Entry 9EM7 (electron microscopy, 3.60 A resolution); this record covers chains B and G of the 8 polymer chains in the assembly.

== Chain B (and G) ==
Molecule: Slr0869 protein
Source organism: Synechocystis sp. PCC 6803
Notes: chain G of this document is another copy of the same molecule, construct and numbering; everything in this record applies to it too
UniProt: P73765 (P73765_SYNY3); residues 1-812 here = UniProt positions 1-812
Amino-acid sequence (820 residues; row label = number of the first residue in the row):
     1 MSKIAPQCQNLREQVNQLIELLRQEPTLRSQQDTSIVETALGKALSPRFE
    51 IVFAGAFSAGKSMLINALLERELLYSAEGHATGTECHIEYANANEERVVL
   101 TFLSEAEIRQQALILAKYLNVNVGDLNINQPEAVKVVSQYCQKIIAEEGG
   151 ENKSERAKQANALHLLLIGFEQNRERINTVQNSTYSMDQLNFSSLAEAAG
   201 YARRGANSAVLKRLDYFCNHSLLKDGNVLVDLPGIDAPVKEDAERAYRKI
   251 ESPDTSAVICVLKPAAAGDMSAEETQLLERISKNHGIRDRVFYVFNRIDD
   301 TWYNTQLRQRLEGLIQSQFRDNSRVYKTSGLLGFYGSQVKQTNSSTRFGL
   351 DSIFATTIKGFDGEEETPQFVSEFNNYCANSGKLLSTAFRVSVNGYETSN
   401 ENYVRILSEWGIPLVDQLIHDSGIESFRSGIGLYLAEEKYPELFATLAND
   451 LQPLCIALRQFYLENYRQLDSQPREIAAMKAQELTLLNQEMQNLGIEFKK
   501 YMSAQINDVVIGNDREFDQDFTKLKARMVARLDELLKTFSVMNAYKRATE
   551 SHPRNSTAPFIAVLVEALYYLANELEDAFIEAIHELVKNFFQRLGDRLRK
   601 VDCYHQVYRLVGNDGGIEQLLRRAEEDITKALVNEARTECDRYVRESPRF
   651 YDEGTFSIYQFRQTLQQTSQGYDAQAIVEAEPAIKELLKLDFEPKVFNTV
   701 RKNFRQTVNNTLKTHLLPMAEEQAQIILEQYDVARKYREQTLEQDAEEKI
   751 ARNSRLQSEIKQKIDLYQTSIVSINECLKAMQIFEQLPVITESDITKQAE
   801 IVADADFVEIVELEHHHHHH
Disordered / not traced: 1, 794-820
Sequence notes: expression tag (813-820)

== Interface between chain B and chain G ==
Pairs across the interface - 29 pairs, chain B then chain G:
  Ala631(B) - Asn634(G)
  Asn634(B) - Ala631(G)
  Asn634(B) - Glu635(G)
  Asn634(B) - Thr711(G)  hydrogen bond
  Asn634(B) - His715(G)
  Glu635(B) - Asn634(G)
  Glu635(B) - Glu635(G)
  Glu635(B) - Thr638(G)  hydrogen bond
  Arg637(B) - Asn710(G)
  Arg637(B) - Thr714(G)  hydrogen bond
  Thr638(B) - Glu635(G)  hydrogen bond
  Thr638(B) - Asn710(G)
  Thr638(B) - Thr711(G)
  Asp641(B) - Gln706(G)  hydrogen bond
  Asp641(B) - Asn710(G)  hydrogen bond
  Arg642(B) - Asn703(G)
  Arg642(B) - Gln706(G)
  Arg642(B) - Thr707(G)
  Asn703(B) - Arg642(G)
  Gln706(B) - Asp641(G)  hydrogen bond
  Gln706(B) - Arg642(G)
  Thr707(B) - Arg642(G)
  Asn710(B) - Arg637(G)
  Asn710(B) - Thr638(G)
  Asn710(B) - Asp641(G)  hydrogen bond
  Thr711(B) - Asn634(G)  hydrogen bond
  Thr711(B) - Thr638(G)
  Thr714(B) - Arg637(G)  hydrogen bond
  His715(B) - Asn634(G)
Also at the interface, not in a pair above, chain B (16 interface residues in all): Asp627, Lys630
Also at the interface, not in a pair above, chain G (16 interface residues in all): Asp627, Lys630

== Summary ==
Chain B and chain G each contribute 16 residues to their interface, with 10 hydrogen bonds. Among the polar
pairs are Asn634(B)-Thr711(G), Glu635(B)-Thr638(G) and Arg637(B)-Thr714(G).
Chain B and chain G are both Slr0869 protein (Synechocystis sp. PCC 6803); the structure, Oligomeric structure
of SynDLP in presence of GTP, was determined by electron microscopy (same publication as 9EM8 and 9EM9).
